Entry 6FEL (X-ray diffraction, 2.84 A resolution); this record covers chains A and B of the 4 polymer chains in the assembly.

# Chain A (and B)
Protein: 14-3-3 protein gamma
From: Homo sapiens
Notes: chain B of this document is another copy of the same molecule, construct and numbering; everything in this record applies to it too
UniProtKB: P61981 (1433G_HUMAN); residue numbers follow UniProt; this construct covers 1-234
Amino-acid sequence (236 residues; numbered -1 to 234; the number before each row is that of its first residue; numbers below 1 keep their minus sign (Gly-1 is residue -1)):
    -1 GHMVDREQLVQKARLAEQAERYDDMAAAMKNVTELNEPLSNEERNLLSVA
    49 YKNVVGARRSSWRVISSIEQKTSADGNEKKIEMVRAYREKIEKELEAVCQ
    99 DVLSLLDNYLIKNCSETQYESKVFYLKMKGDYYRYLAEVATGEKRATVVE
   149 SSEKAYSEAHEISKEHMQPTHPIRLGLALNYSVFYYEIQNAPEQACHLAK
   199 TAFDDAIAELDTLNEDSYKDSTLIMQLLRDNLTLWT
Disordered / not traced: -1 to 1, 212-215 (chain B: -1 to 2, 69-76, 212-214, 234)
Differences from the reference sequence: expression tag (-1 to 0)
Swiss-Prot annotation at these positions:
  - site (Interaction with phosphoserine on interacting protein): Arg57, Arg132
  - modified residue: Met1 (N-acetylmethionine), Val2 (N-acetylvaline), Ser71 (Phosphoserine), Tyr133 (Phosphotyrosine), Thr145 (Phosphothreonine), Ser215 (Phosphoserine), Thr234 (Phosphothreonine)
  - natural variant: Glu15 (E15A: In DEE56; uncertain significance), Lys50 (K50Q: Found in an individual with autism; uncertain significance), Asp129 (D129E: In DEE56), Arg132 (R132C: In DEE56), Tyr133 (Y133S: Found in an individual with neurodevelopmental disorder)

# How chain A and chain B interact
Contacting residue pairs - 41 pairs, chain A then chain B:
  Gln6(A) with Lys77(B); Lys78(B); Met81(B)
  Gln9(A) with Lys78(B)
  Lys10(A) with Met81(B)
  Leu13(A) with Ile63(B), hydrophobic; Ile66(B), hydrophobic; Met81(B), hydrophobic; Val82(B), hydrophobic
  Ala14(A) with Tyr85(B)
  Gln16(A) with Val62(B)
  Ala17(A) with Ser59(B), hydrogen bond (backbone-side chain); Val62(B), hydrophobic
  Arg19(A) with Ser59(B); Tyr85(B), hydrogen bond; Lys88(B); Ile89(B); Glu92(B), salt bridge
  Asp22(A) with Tyr85(B), hydrogen bond; Lys88(B)
  Arg56(A) with Arg19(B)
  Ser59(A) with Ala17(B), hydrogen bond (side chain-backbone); Arg19(B)
  Val62(A) with Gln16(B); Ala17(B)
  Ile63(A) with Leu13(B), hydrophobic; Ala17(B), hydrophobic
  Ile66(A) with Leu13(B), hydrophobic
  Lys77(A) with Gln6(B)
  Lys78(A) with Gln9(B)
  Met81(A) with Gln6(B); Lys10(B)
  Val82(A) with Leu13(B), hydrophobic
  Tyr85(A) with Leu13(B), hydrophobic; Ala14(B); Arg19(B), hydrogen bond; Asp22(B), hydrogen bond
  Lys88(A) with Arg19(B); Asp22(B)
  Ile89(A) with Arg19(B)
  Glu92(A) with Arg19(B), salt bridge
Also at the interface, not in a pair above, chain A (23 interface residues in all): Glu18
Also at the interface, not in a pair above, chain B (23 interface residues in all): Arg56, Ser58

# Overview
Chain A and chain B each contribute 23 residues to their interface, with 6 hydrogen bonds and 2 salt bridges.
Among the polar pairs are Arg19(A)-Glu92(B), Ala17(A)-Ser59(B) and Arg19(A)-Tyr85(B).
Chain A and chain B are both 14-3-3 protein gamma (Homo sapiens); the structure, Structure of 14-3-3 gamma in
complex with CaMKK2 14-3-3 binding motif Ser511, was determined by X-ray diffraction (same publication as
6EWW).
